8Y3U - chains I and J of the 12 polymer chains in the assembly; structure by electron microscopy, 2.98 A resolution.

# Chain I
Molecule: 2G1 vh
Organism: Homo sapiens
Chain sequence (124 residues; each row starts with the number of its first residue):
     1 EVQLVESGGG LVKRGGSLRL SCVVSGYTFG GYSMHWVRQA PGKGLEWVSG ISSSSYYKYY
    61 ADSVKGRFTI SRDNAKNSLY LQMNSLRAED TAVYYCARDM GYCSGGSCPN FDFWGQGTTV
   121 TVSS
Cystine bridges: C22-C96, C103-C108

# Chain J
Molecule: 2G1 vl
Organism: Homo sapiens
Chain sequence (105 residues; row label = number of the first residue in the row):
   239 IQMTQSPSSL SASVGDRVTI TCRTSQSISN YLNWYQQIPG KAPKLLISTA SNLHSGVSSR
   299 FSGSGSGTHF TLTISSLQPE DFATYYCQQS YSTPSFGQGT KVEIK
Cystine bridges: C260-C325

# Interface between chain I and chain J
Residue-residue contacts - 20 pairs, chain I then chain J:
  V37(I) with F334(J), hydrophobic
  Q39(I) with Q275(J); Y324(J), hydrogen bond
  L45(I) with Y324(J), hydrophobic; F334(J), hydrophobic
  E46(I) with F334(J)
  W47(I) with T331(J); P332(J); F334(J)
  Y95(I) with A280(J), hydrophobic
  N110(I) with N271(J); S286(J); S328(J)
  F111(I) with Y273(J); L283(J); Q326(J)
  D112(I) with L283(J)
  W114(I) with Y273(J), hydrophobic; P281(J)
  G115(I) with A280(J)
Also at the interface, not in a pair above, chain I (14 interface residues in all): G44, P109, Q116
Also at the interface, not in a pair above, chain J (15 interface residues in all): G335, Q336

# In short
14 residues of chain I and 15 residues of chain J are in contact, with 1 hydrogen bond. The hydrogen-bonded
pair is Q39(I)-Y324(J).
Here chain I is 2G1 vh and chain J is 2G1 vl, both from Homo sapiens. Entry 8Y3U (Ebola virus glycoprotein in
complex with a broadly neutralizing antibody 2G1) was determined by electron microscopy.
